Entry 9EFF (X-ray diffraction, 1.82 A resolution); this record covers chains A and D of the 3 polymer chains in the assembly.

Chain A:
Name: Plasmid pARN4
Source organism: Sulfolobus islandicus REY15A
UniProtKB: F0NFD3 (F0NFD3_SULIR); numbering as in UniProt (aligned over 1-111)
Amino-acid sequence (111 residues; each row starts with the number of its first residue):
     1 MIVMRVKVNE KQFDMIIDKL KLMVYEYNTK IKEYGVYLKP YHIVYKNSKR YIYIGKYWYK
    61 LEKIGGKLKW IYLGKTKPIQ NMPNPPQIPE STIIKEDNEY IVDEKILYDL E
Disordered / not traced: 1-3, 105-111
What the authors report for this chain:
  - mutagenesis - F13A, K77A, Y100A: unchanged binding to ucm-1 (chain D)
  - mutagenesis - K63A/K67A/K69A: abolished binding to ucm-1 (chain D)
  - binding site for ucm-1 (chain D): Lys63
  - contacts within the chain: Phe13-Tyr100 (pi stacking)
  - mutagenesis - F13A, K77A, Y100A: unchanged binding to DNA
  - mutagenesis - K63A/K67A/K69A: abolished binding to DNA
  - conformationally variable residues: Tyr100
  - mutagenesis - K77A: unchanged binding to multimerization

Chain D:
Molecule: ucm-1
Sequence (12 nucleotides; row label = number of the first residue in the row):
    20 AUTAUACAAA AG
Modified positions: BRU (5-bromo-2'-deoxyuridine-5'-monophosphate) at position 21; BRU (5-bromo-2'-deoxyuridine-5'-monophosphate) at position 24

How chain A and chain D interact:
Residue-residue contacts (29):
  Lys21(A) with DA23(D), salt bridge to the phosphate
  Tyr25(A) with DT22(D), hydrogen bond to the phosphate; DA23(D), hydrogen bond to the phosphate
  Asn28(A) with DT22(D), hydrogen bond to the phosphate
  Lys32(A) with DA20(D), phosphate contact; BRU_21(D), phosphate contact
  Tyr37(A) with BRU_21(D), sugar contact; DT22(D), hydrogen bond to the phosphate
  Lys39(A) with BRU_24(D), hydrogen bond to the base; DA25(D), base contact
  Pro40(A) with DA23(D), phosphate contact
  Tyr41(A) with DA23(D), phosphate contact; BRU_24(D), base contact
  His42(A) with DC26(D), base contact
  Ile43(A) with DC26(D), hydrogen bond to the base
  Val44(A) with DC26(D), base contact; DA27(D), base contact; DA28(D), base contact
  Tyr45(A) with BRU_24(D), sugar contact; DA25(D), hydrogen bond to the phosphate; DC26(D), base contact
  Arg50(A) with DA25(D), salt bridge to the phosphate
  Leu61(A) with BRU_21(D), phosphate contact; DT22(D), base contact
  Lys63(A) with DA20(D), base contact; BRU_21(D), base contact
  Leu68(A) with DT22(D), base contact
  Trp70(A) with DT22(D), base contact; DA23(D), base contact

In short:
17 residues of chain A face 9 of chain D across their interface; the contacts include 7 hydrogen bonds and 2
salt bridges. Polar pairs include Lys39(A)-BRU_24(D), Ile43(A)-DC26(D) and Tyr25(A)-DT22(D). From the paper: a
binding site for ucm-1 (chain D) at Lys63(A); K63A/K67A/K69A of chain A abolish binding to ucm-1 (chain D); 4
substitutions were tested in all.
Chain A is Plasmid pARN4 (Sulfolobus islandicus REY15A) and chain D is ucm-1; the structure, Crystal Structure
of a nucleoid-associated protein (UBP) bound to DNA from Sulfolobus islandicus, was determined by X-ray
diffraction (same publication as 9EFD and 9EFE).
